PDB entry 6BMQ | X-ray diffraction, 2.08 A resolution | chain A

# Chain A
Molecule: Bifunctional 3-dehydroquinate dehydratase/shikimate dehydrogenase, chloroplastic
Organism: Arabidopsis thaliana
Notes: EC 4.2.1.10, 1.1.1.25
UniProt: Q9SQT8 (DHQSD_ARATH); residues 90-603 here = UniProt positions 90-603
Chain sequence (523 residues; each row starts with the number of its first residue):
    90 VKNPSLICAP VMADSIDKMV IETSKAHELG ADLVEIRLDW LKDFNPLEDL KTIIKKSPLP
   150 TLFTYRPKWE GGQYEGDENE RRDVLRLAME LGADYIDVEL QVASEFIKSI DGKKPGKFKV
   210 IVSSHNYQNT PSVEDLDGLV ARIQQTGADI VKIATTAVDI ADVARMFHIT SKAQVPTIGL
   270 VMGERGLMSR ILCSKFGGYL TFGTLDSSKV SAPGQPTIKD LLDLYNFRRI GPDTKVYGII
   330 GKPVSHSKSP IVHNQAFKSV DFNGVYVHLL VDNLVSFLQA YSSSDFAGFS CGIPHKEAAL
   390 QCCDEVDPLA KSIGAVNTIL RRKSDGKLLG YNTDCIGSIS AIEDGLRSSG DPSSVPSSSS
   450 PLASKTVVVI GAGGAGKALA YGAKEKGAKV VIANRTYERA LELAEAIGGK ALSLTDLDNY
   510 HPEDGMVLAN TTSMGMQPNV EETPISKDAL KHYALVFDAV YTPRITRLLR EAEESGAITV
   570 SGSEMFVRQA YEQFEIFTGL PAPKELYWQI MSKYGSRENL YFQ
Unresolved in the structure: 436-454, 489-490, 498-499, 510-511
Construct notes: engineered mutation Gly-381 (Thr in Q9SQT8); expression tag (604-612)
Small-molecule neighbours: Quinic acid (QIC; (1S,3R,4S,5R)-1,3,4,5-tetrahydroxycyclohexanecarboxylic acid): Ile-328, His-335, Ser-336, Ser-338, Ser-379, Cys-380, Gly-381, Lys-385, Asn-406, Asp-423, Tyr-550, Phe-575, Gln-578, Gln-582
UniProt features mapped onto this chain:
  - active site: His-214 (Proton acceptor), Lys-241 (Schiff-base intermediate with substrate), Lys-385 (For shikimate dehydrogenase activity), Asp-423 (For shikimate dehydrogenase activity)
  - binding site (3-dehydroshikimate): Glu-124, Arg-126, Arg-155, Lys-241, Arg-279, Ser-300, Gln-304
  - binding site (shikimate): Ser-336, Ser-338, Lys-385, Asn-406, Asp-423, Tyr-550, Gln-578, Gln-582
  - binding site (NADP(+)): Ala-461, Gly-463, Ala-464, Asn-483, Thr-485, Arg-488, Met-525, Ala-548, Gly-571
What the authors report for this chain:
  - binding site for Quinic acid: Ser-336, Ser-338, Lys-385, Asp-423, Tyr-550
  - catalytic residues: Lys-385, Asp-423
  - mutagenesis - S338G/T381G, T381G (KM of 3.330 mM): increased catalytic activity on quinate
  - mutagenesis - S338G: unchanged catalytic activity on shikimate
  - mutagenesis - S338G: unchanged catalytic activity on quinate
  - catalytic residues: His-214, Lys-241 (citing earlier work)
  - mutagenesis - T381G: decreased catalytic activity on Shikimate

# Summary
Chain A binds Quinic acid. From UniProt: 4 active-site residues, 7 residues binding 3-dehydroshikimate, 8
shikimate-binding residues and 9 NADP+-binding residues. From the paper: catalytic residues Lys-385, Asp-423
and His-214 among others; S338G/T381G and T381G increase catalytic activity on quinate.
Chain A is Bifunctional 3-dehydroquinate dehydratase/shikimate dehydrogenase, chloroplastic (Arabidopsis
thaliana); the structure, Crystal structure of Arabidopsis Dehydroquinate dehydratase-shikimate dehydrogenase
(T381G mutant) in complex with tartrate and shikimate, was determined by X-ray diffraction, deposited together
with 6BMB.
